6CAS - chains A and N of the 23 polymer chains in the assembly; structure by X-ray diffraction, 3.50 A resolution.

[Chain A]
Molecule: 16S Ribosomal RNA rRNA
Source organism: Thermus thermophilus HB8
Sequence (1517 nucleotides; row label = number of the first residue in the row; note: 42 numbers in that range are skipped by the numbering (no residue carries them; nothing is unmodelled there); a row labelled like 190A-190L holds insertion residues (190A, then the next letters in order)):
     5 UGGAGAGUCU GAUCCUGGCU CAGGGUGAAC GCUGGCGGCG UGCCUAAGAC AUGCAAGUCG
    65 UGCGGG
    73 CCGCGGGGUU UU
    88 ACUCCG
    95 UGGUC
   101 AGCGGCGGAC GGGUGAGUAA CGCGUGGGU
  129A G
   130 ACCUACCCGG AAGAGGGGGA CAACCCGGGG AAACUCGGGC UAAUCCCCCA UGUGGACCCG
   190 C
190A-190L CCCUUGGGGUGU
   191 GUCCAAAGGG CUUU
   216 GCCCGCUUCC GGAUGGGCCC GCGUCCCAUC AGCUAGUUGG UGGGGUAAUG GCCCACCAAG
   276 GCGACGACGG GUAGCCGGUC UGAGAGGAUG GCCGGCCACA GGGGCACUGA GACACGGGCC
   336 CCACUCCUAC GGGAGGCAGC AGUUAGGAAU CUUCCGCAAU GGGCGCAAGC CUGACGGAGC
   396 GACGCCGCUU GGAGGAAGAA GCCCUUCGGG GUGUAAACUC CUGAA
   442 CCCGGGACGA AACCCCCGAC GA
   474 GGGGACUGAC GGUACCGGG
   494 GUAAUAGCGC CGGCCAACUC CGUGCCAGCA GCCXCGGUAA UACGGAGGGC GCGAGCGUUA
   554 CCCGGAUUCA CUGGGCGUAA AGGGCGUGUA GGCGGCCUGG GGCGUCCCAU GUGAAAGACC
   614 ACGGCUCAAC CGUGGGGGAG CGUGGGAUAC GCUCAGGCUA GACGGUGGGA GAGGGUGGUG
   674 GAAUUCCCGG AGUAGCGGUG AAAUGCGCAG AUACCGGGAG GAACGCCGAU GGCGAAGGCA
   734 GCCACCUGGU CCACCCGUGA CGCUGAGGCG CGAAAGCGUG GGGAGCAAAC CGGAUUAGAU
   794 ACCCGGGUAG UCCACGCCCU AAACGAUGCG CGCUAGGUCU CUGGGUCU
   848 CCUGGGGGCC GAAGCUAACG CGUUAAGCGC GCCGCCUGGG GAGUACGGCC GCAAGGCUGA
   908 AACUCAAAGG AAUUGACGGG GGCCCGCACA AGCGGUGGAG CAUGUGGUUU AAUUCGAAGX
   968 AACGCGAAGA ACCUUACCAG GCCUUGACAU GCUAGG
 1003A G
  1004 AACCCGGGUG AAAGCCUGGG GUGCCCC
1030A-1030D GCGA
  1031 GGGGAGCCCU AGCACAGGUG CUGCAUGGCC GUCGUCAGCU CGUGCCGUGA GGUGUUGGGU
  1091 UAAGUCCCGC AACGAGCGCA ACCCCCGCCG UUAGUUGCCA GCGGUUCGGC CGGGCACUCU
  1151 AACGGGACUG CCCGCGAAA
  1171 GCGGGAGGAA GGAGGGGACG ACGUCUGGUC AGCAUGGCCC UUACGGCCUG GGCGACACAC
  1231 GUGCUACAAU GCCCACUACA AAGCGAUGCC ACCCGGCAAC GGGGAGCUAA UCGCAAAAAG
  1291 GUGGGCCCAG UUCGGAUUGG GGUCUGCAAC CCGACCCCAU GAAGCCGGAA UCGCUAGUAA
  1351 UCGCGGAUCA G
 1361A C
  1362 CAUGCCGCGG UGAAUACGUU CCCGGGCCUU GUACACACXG CCXGUXACGC CAUGGGAGCG
  1422 GGCUCUACCC GAAGUCGCCG GG
  1446 AGCCUACGGG
  1459 CAGGCGCCGA GGGUAGGGCC CGUGACUGGG GCGAAGUCGU AACAAGGUAG CUGUACCGGA
  1519 AGGUGCGGCU GGAUCACCUC CUUUCU
Unresolved in the structure: 1534-1538
Differences from the reference sequence: conflict C13 (U131313 in 55771382)
Modified / non-standard residues: PSU (pseudouridine-5'-monophosphate) at position 516, G7M (N7-methyl-guanosine-5'-monophosphate) at position 527, M2G (N2-dimethylguanosine-5'-monophosphate) at position 966, 5MC (5-methylcytidine-5'-monophosphate) at position 967, 2MG (2N-methylguanosine-5'-monophosphate) at position 1207, 5MC (5-methylcytidine-5'-monophosphate) at position 1400, 4OC (4n,o2'-methylcytidine-5'-monophosphate) at position 1402, 5MC (5-methylcytidine-5'-monophosphate) at position 1404, 5MC (5-methylcytidine-5'-monophosphate) at position 1407, UR3 (3-methyluridine-5'-monophoshate) at position 1498, MA6 (6N-dimethyladenosine-5'-monophoshate) at position 1518, MA6 (6N-dimethyladenosine-5'-monophoshate) at position 1519, PSU (pseudouridine-5'-monophosphate) at position 1540, PSU (pseudouridine-5'-monophosphate) at position 1541
Bound ions: Mg2+ site 1 near U5 (its only coordinating residue here); Mg2+ site 2 near G21 (its only coordinating residue here); Mg2+ site 3: G46, G394; Mg2+ site 4: C48, G115; Mg2+ site 5 near A53 (its only coordinating residue here); Mg2+ site 6: A59, U387; Mg2+ site 7 near G61 (its only coordinating residue here); Mg2+ site 8 near A88 (its only coordinating residue here); Mg2+ site 9 near U98 (its only coordinating residue here); Mg2+ site 10: A109, G331; Mg2+ site 11 near G111 (its only coordinating residue here); Mg2+ site 12 near G117 (its only coordinating residue here); 104 more Mg2+ sites not listed
Ligand contacts: EUS (N-[(1R,2S,3S,4R,5S)-5-amino-4-{[(2S,3R)-3-amino-6-(aminomethyl)-3,4-dihydro-2H-pyran-2-yl]oxy}-2-{[3-deoxy-4-C-methyl-3-(methylamino)-beta-L-arabinopyranosyl]oxy}-3-hydroxycyclohexyl]methanesulfonamide): 5MC_1404, G1405, U1406, 5MC_1407, A1408, C1409, G1491, A1492, A1493, G1494, U1495, C1496, G1497
What the authors report for this chain:
  - binding site for EUS: C1496 (proposed by the authors, not directly observed)
  - conformationally variable residues (side-chain flip): A1492, A1493

[Chain N]
Protein: 30S ribosomal protein S14 type Z
Source organism: Thermus thermophilus (strain HB8 / ATCC 27634 / DSM 579)
UniProt: P0DOY6 (RS14Z_THET8); numbering as in UniProt (aligned over 2-61)
Chain sequence (60 residues; each row starts with the number of its first residue):
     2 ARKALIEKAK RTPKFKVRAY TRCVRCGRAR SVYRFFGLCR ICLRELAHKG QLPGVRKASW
Bound ions: Zn2+: Cys24, Cys27, Cys40, Cys43
Swiss-Prot annotation at these positions:
  - binding site (Zn(2+)): Cys24, Cys27, Cys40, Cys43

[Interface between chain A and chain N]
Contacting residue pairs - 70 pairs, chain A then chain N:
  G973(A) with Arg29(N), hydrogen bond to the sugar; Arg41(N), hydrogen bond to the phosphate
  A974(A) with Arg29(N), salt bridge to the phosphate; Arg31(N), phosphate contact; Ser32(N), phosphate contact; Arg41(N), salt bridge to the phosphate
  A975(A) with Ser32(N), hydrogen bond to the sugar; Tyr34(N), hydrogen bond to the base
  G976(A) with Arg31(N), phosphate contact; Ser32(N), phosphate contact
  C979(A) with Val18(N), hydrogen bond to the base; Arg19(N), hydrogen bond to the base
  C980(A) with Val18(N), base contact; Arg19(N), hydrogen bond to the sugar; Tyr21(N), sugar contact
  U981(A) with Leu6(N), phosphate contact; Glu8(N), phosphate contact; Tyr21(N), sugar contact
  U982(A) with Arg23(N), salt bridge to the phosphate; Ala30(N), phosphate contact; Arg31(N), base contact
  A983(A) with Arg3(N), salt bridge to the phosphate
  A994(A) with Lys4(N), base contact; Ala5(N), base contact
  C995(A) with Lys4(N), hydrogen bond to the base
  A1015(A) with Lys15(N), hydrogen bond to the phosphate
  A1016(A) with Lys15(N), salt bridge to the phosphate
  G1047(A) with Lys4(N), salt bridge to the phosphate
  G1048(A) with Ala2(N), phosphate contact; Arg3(N), phosphate contact; Lys4(N), hydrogen bond to the phosphate
  U1049(A) with Ala2(N), base contact; Arg3(N), hydrogen bond to the sugar
  C1059(A) with Arg45(N), hydrogen bond to the phosphate
  C1060(A) with Arg45(N), salt bridge to the phosphate
  C1114(A) with Ser60(N), hydrogen bond to the sugar; Trp61(N), base contact
  C1115(A) with Ser60(N), sugar contact; Trp61(N), sugar contact
  G1186(A) with Trp61(N), hydrogen bond to the base
  G1187(A) with Ser60(N), hydrogen bond to the base; Trp61(N), hydrogen bond to the sugar
  A1188(A) with Lys58(N), hydrogen bond to the phosphate; Ser60(N), hydrogen bond to the sugar
  C1189(A) with Lys58(N), salt bridge to the phosphate
  G1202(A) with Arg26(N), base contact; Cys27(N), hydrogen bond to the sugar; Arg29(N), hydrogen bond to the sugar; Ile42(N), base contact; Cys43(N), hydrogen bond to the base; Glu46(N), hydrogen bond to the base
  C1203(A) with Ala2(N), hydrogen bond to the phosphate; Cys27(N), sugar contact
  G1216(A) with Arg3(N), salt bridge to the phosphate; Ala5(N), phosphate contact
  C1217(A) with Ala5(N), phosphate contact; Glu8(N), phosphate contact
  U1219(A) with Arg19(N), salt bridge to the phosphate
  G1316(A) with Lys17(N), salt bridge to the phosphate; Val18(N), phosphate contact
  C1317(A) with Phe16(N), stacking on the base; Lys17(N), phosphate contact
  A1357(A) with Tyr34(N), sugar contact
  U1358(A) with Val33(N), sugar contact; Tyr34(N), sugar contact; Arg35(N), hydrogen bond to the phosphate
  C1359(A) with Thr22(N), hydrogen bond to the phosphate; Arg35(N), salt bridge to the phosphate
  G1368(A) with Trp61(N), phosphate contact
  C1369(A) with Trp61(N), hydrogen bond to the phosphate
Interface residues without a listed pair, chain A (41 interface residues in all): A977, A1046, C1218, A1318, A1360
Interface residues without a listed pair, chain N (35 interface residues in all): Lys11, Gly28, Phe36, Ala59

[Overview]
41 residues of chain A and 35 residues of chain N are in contact, with 26 hydrogen bonds, 12 salt bridges and
1 aromatic stacking contact. Polar contacts include A975(A)-Tyr34(N), C979(A)-Val18(N) and C979(A)-Arg19(N).
Ligands of chain A: compound EUS. The paper reports a binding site for EUS at C1496(A); conformational
variability at A1492(A) and A1493(A).
Here chain A is 16S Ribosomal RNA rRNA (Thermus thermophilus HB8) and chain N is 30S ribosomal protein S14
type Z (Thermus thermophilus (strain HB8 / ATCC 27634 / DSM 579)). Entry 6CAS (Serial Femtosecond X-ray
Crystal Structure of 30S ribosomal subunit from Thermus thermophilus in complex with N1MS) was determined by
X-ray diffraction together with 6CAR from the same study.
